PDB entry 9C8I | electron microscopy, 2.73 A resolution | chains A and C of the 4 polymer chains in the assembly

Chain A:
Molecule: VP1
From: Human enterovirus D68
UniProtKB: A0A5B9NJ24 (A0A5B9NJ24_HED68); residues 1-295 here correspond to UniProt positions 565-859 (UniProt number = residue number + 564)
Chain sequence (295 residues; each row starts with the number of its first residue):
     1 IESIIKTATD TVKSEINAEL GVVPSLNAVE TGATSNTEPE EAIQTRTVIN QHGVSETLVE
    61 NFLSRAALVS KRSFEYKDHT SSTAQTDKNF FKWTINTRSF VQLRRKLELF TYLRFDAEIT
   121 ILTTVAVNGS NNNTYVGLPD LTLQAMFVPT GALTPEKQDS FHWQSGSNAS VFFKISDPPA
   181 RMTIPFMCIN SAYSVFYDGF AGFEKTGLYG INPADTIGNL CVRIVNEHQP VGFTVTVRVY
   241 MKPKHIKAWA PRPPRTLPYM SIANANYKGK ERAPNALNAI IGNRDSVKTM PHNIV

Chain C:
Molecule: VP3
From: Human enterovirus D68
UniProtKB: A0A1L7H9D2 (A0A1L7H9D2_HED68); residues 1-247 here correspond to UniProt positions 318-564 (UniProt number = residue number + 317)
Chain sequence (247 residues; each row starts with the number of its first residue):
     1 GVPTYLLPGS GQFLTTDDHS SAPVLPCFNP TPEMHIPGQV RNMLEVVQVE SMMEINNTES
    61 AVGMERLKVD ISALTDVDQL LFNIPLDIQL DGPLRNTLVG NISRYYTHWS GSLEMTFMFC
   121 GSFMATGKLI LCYTPPGGSC PTTRETAMLG THIVWDFGLQ SSITLIIPWI SGSHYRMFNN
   181 DAKSTNANVG YVTCFMQTNL IVPSESSDTC SLIGFIAAKD DFSLRLMRDS PDIGQIDHLH
   241 GAEAAYQ

Chain A / chain C interface:
Residue-residue contacts - 230 pairs, chain A then chain C:
  Ala8(A) - Asp221(C)
  Thr9(A) - Asp220(C)  hydrogen bond (side chain-backbone)
  Thr9(A) - Asp221(C)
  Thr11(A) - Asp221(C)
  Ser25(A) - Ile153(C)
  Ser25(A) - Ser162(C)
  Ser25(A) - Ile163(C)
  Ser25(A) - Thr164(C)  hydrogen bond (backbone-backbone)
  Leu26(A) - Asp156(C)
  Leu26(A) - Gln160(C)
  Leu26(A) - Ser162(C)
  Leu26(A) - Ile163(C)  hydrophobic
  Asn27(A) - Gln160(C)
  Asn27(A) - Ser162(C)  hydrogen bond (backbone-backbone)
  Asn27(A) - Thr164(C)  hydrogen bond
  Val29(A) - Glu50(C)
  Val29(A) - Thr116(C)
  Val29(A) - Met118(C)  hydrophobic
  Val29(A) - Ser162(C)
  Val29(A) - Phe215(C)  hydrophobic
  Glu30(A) - Met118(C)
  Glu30(A) - Ser161(C)  hydrogen bond
  Gly32(A) - Glu50(C)
  Ala33(A) - Val49(C)  hydrophobic
  Ala33(A) - Glu50(C)
  Thr34(A) - Glu50(C)
  Thr34(A) - Glu114(C)  hydrogen bond
  Thr34(A) - Thr164(C)  hydrogen bond
  Thr34(A) - Lys219(C)
  Asn36(A) - Thr164(C)  hydrogen bond (side chain-backbone)
  Asn36(A) - Ile166(C)
  Asn36(A) - Lys219(C)  hydrogen bond (backbone-side chain)
  Thr37(A) - Lys219(C)
  Glu38(A) - Ser112(C)  hydrogen bond
  Glu38(A) - Ile166(C)
  Glu38(A) - Lys219(C)
  Glu38(A) - Asp220(C)
  Glu38(A) - Asp221(C)
  Ala42(A) - Thr151(C)
  Ala42(A) - Ile153(C)  hydrophobic
  Ile43(A) - Thr151(C)
  Ile43(A) - Ile166(C)  hydrophobic
  Ile43(A) - Pro168(C)  hydrophobic
  Asn50(A) - Asp221(C)
  His52(A) - Ser110(C)  hydrogen bond
  His52(A) - His174(C)  hydrogen bond
  His52(A) - Tyr175(C)
  Gly53(A) - Tyr175(C)  hydrogen bond (backbone-side chain)
  Gly53(A) - Ser223(C)  hydrogen bond (backbone-side chain)
  Gly53(A) - Leu224(C)
  Val54(A) - Asn42(C)
  Glu56(A) - Tyr106(C)
  Glu56(A) - Arg225(C)
  Thr57(A) - Asn42(C)  hydrogen bond
  Thr57(A) - Met43(C)  hydrogen bond (backbone-backbone)
  Thr57(A) - Leu44(C)
  Thr57(A) - Tyr106(C)
  Thr57(A) - Leu224(C)
  Leu58(A) - Arg41(C)
  Leu58(A) - Asn42(C)
  Val59(A) - Val40(C)
  Val59(A) - Arg41(C)  hydrogen bond (backbone-backbone)
  Val59(A) - Asn42(C)
  Val59(A) - Met43(C)  hydrophobic
  Phe62(A) - Met43(C)  hydrophobic
  Phe62(A) - Tyr105(C)  hydrophobic
  Phe62(A) - Tyr106(C)
  Phe62(A) - Met227(C)
  Arg65(A) - Thr15(C)
  Arg65(A) - Thr16(C)
  Arg65(A) - Met227(C)
  Arg65(A) - Arg228(C)
  Arg65(A) - Asp229(C)  salt bridge
  Ala66(A) - Phe13(C)  hydrophobic
  Ala66(A) - Thr15(C)  hydrogen bond (backbone-side chain)
  Ser70(A) - Tyr246(C)
  Lys71(A) - Tyr246(C)  hydrogen bond (backbone-side chain)
  Arg72(A) - Glu243(C)  salt bridge
  Arg72(A) - Tyr246(C)
  Lys92(A) - Ala245(C)
  Lys92(A) - Tyr246(C)
  Lys92(A) - Gln247(C)  hydrogen bond (backbone-side chain)
  Trp93(A) - Ala245(C)
  Trp93(A) - Tyr246(C)
  Thr94(A) - Ala245(C)  hydrogen bond (backbone-backbone)
  Thr94(A) - Gln247(C)
  Asn96(A) - Ala245(C)
  Arg98(A) - Leu239(C)
  Ser99(A) - Gln235(C)  hydrogen bond (backbone-side chain)
  Ser99(A) - Leu239(C)
  Phe100(A) - Gln235(C)
  Phe100(A) - His238(C)
  Val101(A) - Ile233(C)  hydrophobic
  Val101(A) - Gln235(C)  hydrogen bond (backbone-side chain)
  Val101(A) - Leu239(C)  hydrophobic
  Gln102(A) - Tyr105(C)
  Gln102(A) - Asp229(C)
  Gln102(A) - Ser230(C)
  Gln102(A) - Ile233(C)
  Arg104(A) - Leu239(C)
  Arg105(A) - Asn101(C)  hydrogen bond
  Arg105(A) - Tyr105(C)  hydrogen bond
  Arg105(A) - Ser230(C)  hydrogen bond
  Arg105(A) - Asp232(C)  salt bridge
  Arg105(A) - Ile233(C)
  Lys106(A) - Tyr105(C)
  Lys106(A) - Met227(C)
  Leu109(A) - Met43(C)  hydrophobic
  Leu109(A) - Ile102(C)  hydrophobic
  Phe110(A) - Val40(C)  hydrophobic
  Phe110(A) - Met43(C)  hydrophobic
  Arg114(A) - Thr31(C)  hydrogen bond (side chain-backbone)
  Arg114(A) - Pro32(C)
  Arg114(A) - Glu33(C)
  Glu118(A) - Ser21(C)
  Thr120(A) - Phe13(C)
  Phe147(A) - Leu25(C)  hydrophobic
  Ala169(A) - Val24(C)
  Pro178(A) - Gly11(C)
  Arg181(A) - Ser21(C)  hydrogen bond (backbone-side chain)
  Arg181(A) - Ala22(C)
  Met182(A) - Ser21(C)  hydrogen bond (backbone-side chain)
  Met182(A) - Ala22(C)
  Met182(A) - Val24(C)  hydrophobic
  Thr183(A) - Ser21(C)  hydrogen bond
  Thr183(A) - Ala22(C)  hydrogen bond (backbone-backbone)
  Thr183(A) - Pro23(C)
  Thr183(A) - Val24(C)  hydrogen bond (backbone-backbone)
  Ile184(A) - Val24(C)  hydrophobic
  Pro185(A) - Val24(C)
  Pro185(A) - Leu25(C)
  Pro185(A) - Phe28(C)  hydrophobic
  Phe186(A) - Phe28(C)
  Phe186(A) - Thr31(C)
  Met187(A) - Leu25(C)  hydrophobic
  Met187(A) - Phe28(C)  hydrophobic
  Cys188(A) - Thr31(C)  hydrogen bond (backbone-side chain)
  Ile189(A) - Thr31(C)
  Asn190(A) - Thr31(C)  hydrogen bond (backbone-side chain)
  Ser191(A) - Pro32(C)
  Ser191(A) - Glu33(C)
  Ser191(A) - Met34(C)  hydrogen bond (side chain-backbone)
  Ser191(A) - Ile36(C)
  Ala192(A) - Ile36(C)  hydrophobic
  Asn219(A) - Gln247(C)
  Tyr240(A) - Phe13(C)  hydrophobic
  Lys242(A) - Thr15(C)
  Lys242(A) - Asp17(C)  hydrogen bond (side chain-backbone)
  Lys242(A) - Asp18(C)
  Lys244(A) - Ser21(C)
  Lys247(A) - Glu33(C)  salt bridge
  Lys247(A) - Gln39(C)  hydrogen bond
  Ala248(A) - Gly38(C)
  Ala248(A) - Gln39(C)  hydrogen bond (backbone-side chain)
  Ala248(A) - Val40(C)  hydrogen bond (backbone-backbone)
  Trp249(A) - Glu33(C)
  Trp249(A) - Ile36(C)  hydrogen bond (side chain-backbone)
  Trp249(A) - Pro37(C)
  Trp249(A) - Gly38(C)
  Trp249(A) - Gln39(C)
  Ala250(A) - Gly38(C)  hydrogen bond (backbone-backbone)
  Pro251(A) - Val40(C)  hydrophobic
  Pro251(A) - Val46(C)  hydrophobic
  Arg252(A) - Leu98(C)
  Pro254(A) - Asn101(C)
  Arg255(A) - Ile233(C)
  Thr256(A) - Asn96(C)
  Thr256(A) - Asp232(C)
  Leu257(A) - Ile233(C)
  Tyr259(A) - Leu239(C)
  Met260(A) - Leu239(C)
  Met260(A) - His240(C)  hydrogen bond (backbone-backbone)
  Ser261(A) - His240(C)
  Ile262(A) - His240(C)  hydrogen bond (backbone-backbone)
  Ile262(A) - Gly241(C)
  Ile262(A) - Ala242(C)
  Pro274(A) - Asp91(C)
  Asn275(A) - Arg95(C)  hydrogen bond
  Asn275(A) - Asp232(C)  hydrogen bond (side chain-backbone)
  Asn278(A) - Val62(C)
  Asn278(A) - Gly63(C)  hydrogen bond (backbone-backbone)
  Asn278(A) - Arg66(C)
  Ala279(A) - Arg66(C)
  Ile280(A) - Glu54(C)
  Ile280(A) - Arg95(C)  hydrogen bond (backbone-side chain)
  Ile280(A) - Asn96(C)
  Ile281(A) - Glu54(C)
  Ile281(A) - Asn57(C)
  Ile281(A) - Arg66(C)  hydrogen bond (backbone-side chain)
  Ile281(A) - Asp91(C)
  Ile281(A) - Gly92(C)
  Ile281(A) - Arg95(C)
  Ile281(A) - Asn96(C)
  Gly282(A) - Asn57(C)
  Gly282(A) - Asp91(C)  hydrogen bond (backbone-side chain)
  Asn283(A) - Asn57(C)
  Asn283(A) - Thr58(C)
  Asn283(A) - Glu59(C)
  Asn283(A) - Arg66(C)  hydrogen bond
  Arg284(A) - Ile55(C)  hydrogen bond (side chain-backbone)
  Arg284(A) - Asn57(C)  hydrogen bond (backbone-backbone)
  Arg284(A) - Glu59(C)
  Arg284(A) - Asn83(C)  hydrogen bond (side chain-backbone)
  Arg284(A) - Pro85(C)
  Val287(A) - Asn56(C)
  Val287(A) - Thr58(C)
  Val287(A) - Phe82(C)  hydrophobic
  Val287(A) - Asn83(C)
  Lys288(A) - Leu80(C)
  Lys288(A) - Leu81(C)
  Lys288(A) - Asn83(C)  hydrogen bond (backbone-side chain)
  Thr289(A) - Asn83(C)
  Met290(A) - Asn83(C)
  Met290(A) - Ile84(C)
  Met290(A) - Pro85(C)  hydrophobic
  Met290(A) - Cys140(C)  hydrophobic
  Met290(A) - Tyr191(C)  hydrophobic
  Pro291(A) - Pro85(C)
  His292(A) - Asp87(C)  salt bridge
  His292(A) - Leu90(C)
  His292(A) - Ala182(C)
  His292(A) - Lys183(C)
  Asn293(A) - Cys140(C)
  Asn293(A) - Lys183(C)
  Asn293(A) - Tyr191(C)
  Ile294(A) - Ser139(C)  hydrogen bond (backbone-side chain)
  Ile294(A) - Lys183(C)
  Ile294(A) - Asn188(C)
  Ile294(A) - Tyr191(C)
  Val295(A) - Ser139(C)
Other interface residues (no listed pair), chain A (110 interface residues in all): Val23, Ala28, Ser35, Glu41, Asn61, Ser64, Phe91, Tyr112, Leu122, Pro179, Pro258, Ser286
Other interface residues (no listed pair), chain C (113 interface residues in all): His19, Ser20, Pro30, Gln48, Ala61, Val69, Pro93, Gly138, His152, Trp155, Phe157, Trp169, Gly234

In short:
The interface between chain A and chain C involves 110 residues on one side and 113 on the other; the contacts
include 55 hydrogen bonds and 5 salt bridges. Polar pairs include Arg65(A)-Asp229(C), Arg72(A)-Glu243(C) and
Arg105(A)-Asp232(C).
Here chain A is VP1 and chain C is VP3, both from Human enterovirus D68. Entry 9C8I (Cryo-EM Structure of
EV-D68 B3 Inactivated Virus Particle) was determined by electron microscopy, deposited together with 9C3J,
9C4A, 9C8F, 9C8G and 9C8H.
